6FVV - chains T and S of the 47 polymer chains in the assembly; structure by electron microscopy, 5.40 A resolution (low resolution: residue-level contacts below are approximate; hydrogen-bond / salt-bridge calls are withheld).

== Chain T ==
Protein: 26S proteasome regulatory subunit RPN12
Organism: Saccharomyces cerevisiae (strain ATCC 204508 / S288c)
UniProtKB: P32496 (RPN12_YEAST); residue numbers follow UniProt; this construct covers 7-272
Sequence (266 residues; each row starts with the number of its first residue):
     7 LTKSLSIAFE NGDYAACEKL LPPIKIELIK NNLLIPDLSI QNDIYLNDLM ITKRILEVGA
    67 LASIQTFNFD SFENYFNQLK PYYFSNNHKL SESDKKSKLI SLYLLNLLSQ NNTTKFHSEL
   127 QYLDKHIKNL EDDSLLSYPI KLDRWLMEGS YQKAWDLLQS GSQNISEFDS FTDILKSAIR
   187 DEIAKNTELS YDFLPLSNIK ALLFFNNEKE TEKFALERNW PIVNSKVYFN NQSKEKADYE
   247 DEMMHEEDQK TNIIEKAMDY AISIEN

== Chain S ==
Protein: 26S proteasome regulatory subunit RPN3
Organism: Saccharomyces cerevisiae (strain ATCC 204508 / S288c)
UniProtKB: P40016 (RPN3_YEAST); residues 18-492 here = UniProt positions 18-492
Sequence (475 residues; row label = number of the first residue in the row):
    18 LHHSEKKYAE EDQVQELLKV LNEISKTTLT LDPRYIWRSL KDLSSLRNQE LLNAETLCFT
    78 VNVLYPDSSS FKKNLLKFIT SNHKSSVPGS AELRNSYPAS FYSVNTEKKT IEVTAEINCF
   138 MHLLVQLFLW DSKELEQLVE FNRKVVIPNL LCYYNLRSLN LINAKLWFYI YLSHETLARS
   198 SEEINSDNQN IILRSTMMKF LKIASLKHDN ETKAMLINLI LRDFLNNGEV DSASDFISKL
   258 EYPHTDVSSS LEARYFFYLS KINAIQLDYS TANEYIIAAI RKAPHNSKSL GFLQQSNKLH
   318 CCIQLLMGDI PELSFFHQSN MQKSLLPYYH LTKAVKLGDL KKFTSTITKY KQLLLKDDTY
   378 QLCVRLRSNV IKTGIRIISL TYKKISLRDI CLKLNLDSEQ TVEYMVSRAI RDGVIEAKIN
   438 HEDGFIETTE LLNIYDSEDP QQVFDERIKF ANQLHDEYLV SMRYPEDKKT QQNEK
Swiss-Prot annotation at these positions:
  - modified residue: Ser454 (Phosphoserine)

== Chain T / chain S interface ==
Pairs across the interface (75; chain T residue first):
  Leu44(T) with Asn205(S)
  Ser45(T) with Asn205(S); Ile208(S)
  Gln47(T) with Ile201(S); Asn202(S); Asn205(S)
  His94(T) with Ile201(S)
  Lys95(T) with Glu199(S)
  Thr119(T) with Leu284(S)
  Thr120(T) with Gln283(S)
  His123(T) with Leu284(S)
  Ser124(T) with Gly245(S); Val247(S); Asp248(S)
  Gln127(T) with Gly245(S); Val247(S); Lys278(S); Ile282(S); Gln378(S)
  Tyr128(T) with Asn244(S); Gly245(S)
  Lys131(T) with Asn243(S)
  Lys134(T) with Lys368(S); Leu372(S); Tyr377(S)
  Arg150(T) with Val381(S); Arg382(S); Ser385(S)
  Leu152(T) with Arg425(S)
  Met153(T) with Ser385(S); Lys389(S)
  Glu154(T) with Ser385(S); Ile388(S); Lys389(S); Met422(S)
  Gly155(T) with Tyr421(S); Met422(S); Arg425(S)
  Ser156(T) with Met422(S)
  Tyr157(T) with Arg425(S)
  Gln158(T) with Thr418(S); Tyr421(S)
  Lys191(T) with Arg428(S)
  Asn192(T) with Ser424(S); Arg425(S); Arg428(S)
  Leu195(T) with Ile427(S); Arg428(S); Lys435(S)
  Ser196(T) with Ser424(S); Ile427(S); Lys435(S); Ile436(S)
  Tyr197(T) with Ile436(S); His438(S)
  Asp198(T) with Lys435(S)
  Phe199(T) with Glu439(S)
  Leu200(T) with His438(S); Glu439(S)
  Pro201(T) with Glu439(S)
  Asn204(T) with His438(S)
  Ala207(T) with Tyr421(S)
  Leu208(T) with Gln417(S); Glu420(S); Tyr421(S); His438(S)
  Phe210(T) with Tyr421(S)
  Ile259(T) with Gln458(S)
  Lys262(T) with Gln458(S); Asp462(S)
  Tyr266(T) with Gln458(S); Phe461(S); Asp462(S); Ile465(S)
  Ser269(T) with Asn469(S)
Also at the interface, not in a pair above, chain T (45 interface residues in all): Ile46, Asp130, Asn135, Glu188, Thr193, Lys232, Asp265
Also at the interface, not in a pair above, chain S (48 interface residues in all): Leu242, Arg384, Asp414, Ser415, Ala434, Gln459, Lys466

== In short ==
45 residues of chain T face 48 of chain S across their interface.
Here chain T is 26S proteasome regulatory subunit RPN12 and chain S is 26S proteasome regulatory subunit RPN3,
both from Saccharomyces cerevisiae (strain ATCC 204508 / S288c). Entry 6FVV (26S proteasome, s3 state) was
determined by electron microscopy, deposited together with 6FVW, 6FVT, 6FVU, 6FVX and 6FVY.
